5NMU - chains A and B of the 3 polymer chains in the assembly; structure by X-ray diffraction, 2.15 A resolution.

# Chain A (and B)
Protein: Cbs-CP12
Organism: Microcystis aeruginosa PCC 7806
Notes: chain B of this document is another copy of the same molecule, construct and numbering; everything in this record applies to it too
UniProt: A8YJ50 (A8YJ50_MICAE); residues 5-208 here correspond to UniProt positions 2-205 (UniProt number = residue number - 3)
Chain sequence (208 residues; row label = number of the first residue in the row):
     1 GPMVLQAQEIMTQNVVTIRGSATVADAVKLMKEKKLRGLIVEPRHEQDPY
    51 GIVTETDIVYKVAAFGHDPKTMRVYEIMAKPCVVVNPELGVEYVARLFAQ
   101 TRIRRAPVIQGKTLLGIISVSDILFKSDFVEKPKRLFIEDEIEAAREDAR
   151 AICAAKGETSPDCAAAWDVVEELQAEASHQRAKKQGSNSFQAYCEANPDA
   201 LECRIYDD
Disordered / not traced: 1-2, 180-208 (chain B: 1-3, 161-162, 179-208)
Construct notes: expression tag (1-4)
Cystine bridges: C153-C163

# How chain A and chain B interact
Pairs across the interface - 54 pairs, chain A then chain B:
  R19(A) - E143(B)  salt bridge
  G20(A) - D140(B)
  S21(A) - D140(B)
  S21(A) - E143(B)  hydrogen bond
  S21(A) - A144(B)
  R44(A) - Y93(B)
  R44(A) - E139(B)
  R44(A) - D140(B)  salt bridge
  R44(A) - E143(B)
  Q47(A) - E88(B)
  D48(A) - Y93(B)  hydrogen bond
  P49(A) - L89(B)  hydrophobic
  P49(A) - Y93(B)
  R73(A) - A144(B)  hydrogen bond (side chain-backbone)
  R73(A) - E147(B)  salt bridge
  R73(A) - D148(B)  salt bridge
  Y75(A) - F137(B)
  Y75(A) - D140(B)
  Y75(A) - E141(B)
  M78(A) - F137(B)  hydrophobic
  K80(A) - Y93(B)
  K80(A) - R96(B)
  K80(A) - Q100(B)
  K80(A) - F137(B)
  P81(A) - Y93(B)
  P81(A) - L97(B)  hydrophobic
  P81(A) - Q100(B)  hydrogen bond (backbone-side chain)
  C82(A) - Q100(B)
  E88(A) - Q47(B)
  E88(A) - K112(B)  salt bridge
  L89(A) - P49(B)
  Y93(A) - D48(B)
  Y93(A) - P49(B)
  Y93(A) - P81(B)
  R96(A) - K80(B)  hydrogen bond (side chain-backbone)
  L97(A) - P81(B)  hydrophobic
  Q100(A) - K80(B)
  Q100(A) - P81(B)  hydrogen bond (side chain-backbone)
  F137(A) - Y75(B)
  F137(A) - M78(B)  hydrophobic
  F137(A) - K80(B)
  E139(A) - R44(B)
  D140(A) - G20(B)
  D140(A) - S21(B)
  D140(A) - R44(B)  salt bridge
  D140(A) - Y75(B)
  D140(A) - M78(B)
  E141(A) - Y75(B)
  E143(A) - R19(B)  salt bridge
  E143(A) - S21(B)  hydrogen bond
  E143(A) - R44(B)  salt bridge
  A144(A) - S21(B)
  A144(A) - R73(B)  hydrogen bond (backbone-side chain)
  D148(A) - R73(B)  salt bridge
Also at the interface, not in a pair above, chain A (32 interface residues in all): Q6, T23, A79, V83, N86, T101
Also at the interface, not in a pair above, chain B (32 interface residues in all): Q6, E46, A79, V83, T101

# Overview
Chain A and chain B each contribute 32 residues to their interface, with 8 hydrogen bonds and 9 salt bridges.
Polar pairs include R19(A)-E143(B), R44(A)-D140(B) and R73(A)-E147(B).
Chain A and chain B are both Cbs-CP12 (Microcystis aeruginosa PCC 7806); the structure, Structure of hexameric
CBS-CP12 protein from bloom-forming cyanobacteria, was determined by X-ray diffraction, deposited together
with 5NPL and 5NVD.
